PDB entry 4EKE | X-ray diffraction, 2.60 A resolution | chain A

# Chain A
Protein: Glycogen phosphorylase, muscle form
Organism: Oryctolagus cuniculus
Notes: EC 2.4.1.1
UniProt: P00489 (PYGM_RABIT); residues 12-836 here correspond to UniProt positions 13-837 (UniProt number = residue number + 1)
Sequence (825 residues; numbered 12 to 836; the number before each row is that of its first residue):
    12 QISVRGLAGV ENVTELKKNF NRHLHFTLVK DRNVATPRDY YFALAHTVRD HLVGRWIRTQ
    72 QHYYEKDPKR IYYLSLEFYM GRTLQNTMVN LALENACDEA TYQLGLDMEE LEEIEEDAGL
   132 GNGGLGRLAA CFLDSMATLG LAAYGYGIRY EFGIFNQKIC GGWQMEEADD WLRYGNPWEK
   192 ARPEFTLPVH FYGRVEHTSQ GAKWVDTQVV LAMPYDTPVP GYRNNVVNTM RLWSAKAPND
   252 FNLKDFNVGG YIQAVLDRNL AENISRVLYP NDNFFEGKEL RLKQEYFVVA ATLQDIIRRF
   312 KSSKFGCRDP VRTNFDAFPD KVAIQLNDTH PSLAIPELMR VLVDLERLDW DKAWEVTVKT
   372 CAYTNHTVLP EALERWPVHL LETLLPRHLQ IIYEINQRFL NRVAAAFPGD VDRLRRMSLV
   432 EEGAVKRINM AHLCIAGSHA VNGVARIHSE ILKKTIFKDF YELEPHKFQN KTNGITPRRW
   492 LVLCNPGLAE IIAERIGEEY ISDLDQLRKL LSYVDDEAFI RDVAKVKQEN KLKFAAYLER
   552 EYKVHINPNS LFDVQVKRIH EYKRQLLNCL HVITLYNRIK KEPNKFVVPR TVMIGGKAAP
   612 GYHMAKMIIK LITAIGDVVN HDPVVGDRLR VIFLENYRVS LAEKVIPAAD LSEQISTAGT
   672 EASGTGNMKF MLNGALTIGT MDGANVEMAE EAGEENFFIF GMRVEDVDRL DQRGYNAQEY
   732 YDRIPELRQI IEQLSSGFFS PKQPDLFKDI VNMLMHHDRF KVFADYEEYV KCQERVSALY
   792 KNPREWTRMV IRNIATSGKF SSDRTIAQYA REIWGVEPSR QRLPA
Disordered / not traced: 255-260, 315-323
Modified residues: K680 ((2S)-2-amino-6-[[3-hydroxy-2-methyl-5-(phosphonooxymethyl)pyridin-4-yl]methylideneamino]hexanoic acid; LLP)
UniProt features mapped onto this chain:
  - binding site (AMP): D42, Y75, R309 to C318
  - site: C108 (Involved in the association of subunits), C142 (Involved in the association of subunits), Y155 (Can be labeled by an AMP analog)
  - modified residue: S14 (Phosphoserine), Y203 (Phosphotyrosine), Y226 (Phosphotyrosine), S429 (Phosphoserine), Y472 (Phosphotyrosine), S513 (Phosphoserine), K680 (N6-(pyridoxal phosphate)lysine), S746 (Phosphoserine), S747 (Phosphoserine)
Small-molecule neighbours: D1I (3-(beta-D-glucopyranosyl)-6-pentylfuro[2,3-d]pyrimidin-2(3H)-one): G134, G135, L136, L139, N282, D283, N284, F285, F286, R292, D339, H341, H377, T378, A383, E385, V455, N484, Y573, E672, A673, S674, G675, T676

# Overview
Chain A binds compound D1I. From UniProt: 12 AMP-binding residues.
Chain A is Glycogen phosphorylase, muscle form (Oryctolagus cuniculus); the structure, Crystal structure of
GPb in complex with DK11, was determined by X-ray diffraction (same publication as 4EJ2, 4EKY, 4EL0 and 4EL5).
